Entry 8E8M (electron microscopy, 3.13 A resolution); this record covers chains O and D of the 8 polymer chains in the assembly.

[Chain O]
Molecule: 54-nt DNA strand
Sequence (54 nucleotides; each row starts with the number of its first residue):
     1 CGTCAGAAAGAAAACCCTTTATTTGTTATATAGTATTTTATCCTCTCATG
    51 CCGG
Disordered / not traced: 1-12, 21-26, 46-54

[Chain D]
Name: DNA-directed RNA polymerase subunit beta'
Source organism: Mycobacterium tuberculosis
Notes: EC 2.7.7.6
Reference sequence: A0A045J9E2 (A0A045J9E2_MYCTX); residues 1-1316 here = UniProt positions 1-1316
Chain sequence (1318 residues; numbered -1 to 1316; the number before each row is that of its first residue; numbers below 1 keep their minus sign (Gly-1 is residue -1)):
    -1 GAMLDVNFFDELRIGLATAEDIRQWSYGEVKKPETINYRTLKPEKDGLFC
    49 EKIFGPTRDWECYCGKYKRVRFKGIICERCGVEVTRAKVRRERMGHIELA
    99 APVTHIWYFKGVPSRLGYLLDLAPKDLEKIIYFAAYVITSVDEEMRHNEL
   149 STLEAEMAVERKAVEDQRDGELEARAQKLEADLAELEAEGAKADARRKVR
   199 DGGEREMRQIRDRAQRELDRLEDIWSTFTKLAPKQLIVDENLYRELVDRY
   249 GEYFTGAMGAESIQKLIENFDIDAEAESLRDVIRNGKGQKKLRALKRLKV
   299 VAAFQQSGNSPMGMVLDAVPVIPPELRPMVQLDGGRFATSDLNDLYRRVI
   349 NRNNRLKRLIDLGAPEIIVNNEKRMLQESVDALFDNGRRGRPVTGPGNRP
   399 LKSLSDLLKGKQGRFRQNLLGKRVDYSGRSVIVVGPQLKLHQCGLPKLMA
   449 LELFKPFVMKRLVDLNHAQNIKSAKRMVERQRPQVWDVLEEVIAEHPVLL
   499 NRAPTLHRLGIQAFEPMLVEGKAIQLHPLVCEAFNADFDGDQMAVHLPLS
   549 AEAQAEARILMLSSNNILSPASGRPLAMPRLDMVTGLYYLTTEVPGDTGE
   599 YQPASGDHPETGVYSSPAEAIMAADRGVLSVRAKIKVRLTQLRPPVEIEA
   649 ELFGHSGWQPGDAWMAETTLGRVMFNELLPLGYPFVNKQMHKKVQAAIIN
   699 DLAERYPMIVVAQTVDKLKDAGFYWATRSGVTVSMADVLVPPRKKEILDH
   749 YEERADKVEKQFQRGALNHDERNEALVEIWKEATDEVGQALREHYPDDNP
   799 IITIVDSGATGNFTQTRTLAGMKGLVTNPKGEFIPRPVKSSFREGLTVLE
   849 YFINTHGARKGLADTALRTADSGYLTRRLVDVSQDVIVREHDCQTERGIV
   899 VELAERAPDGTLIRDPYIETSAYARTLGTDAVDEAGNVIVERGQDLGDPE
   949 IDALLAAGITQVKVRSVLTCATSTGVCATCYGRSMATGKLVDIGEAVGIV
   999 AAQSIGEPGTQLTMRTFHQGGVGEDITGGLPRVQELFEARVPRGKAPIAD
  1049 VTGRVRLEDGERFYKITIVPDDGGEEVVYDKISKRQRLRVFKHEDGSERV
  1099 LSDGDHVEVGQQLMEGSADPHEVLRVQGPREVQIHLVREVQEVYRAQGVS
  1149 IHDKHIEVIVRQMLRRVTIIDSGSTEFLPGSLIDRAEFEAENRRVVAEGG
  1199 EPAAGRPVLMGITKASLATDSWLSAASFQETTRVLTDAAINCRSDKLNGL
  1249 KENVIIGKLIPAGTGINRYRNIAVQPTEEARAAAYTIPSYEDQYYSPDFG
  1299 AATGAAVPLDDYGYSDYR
Disordered / not traced: 1013-1022, 1091-1096, 1283-1316
Differences from the reference sequence: expression tag (-1 to 0)
Ion coordination: Zn2+ site 1 near Cys60 (its only coordinating residue here); Mg2+: Asp535, Asp537, Asp539 (shared with 1 residue of chain R); Zn2+ site 2: Cys891, Cys968, Cys978

[How chain O and chain D interact]
Pairs across the interface - 14 pairs, chain O then chain D:
  DT18(O) - Asn349(D)  hydrogen bond to the phosphate
  DT18(O) - Arg353(D)  salt bridge to the phosphate
  DT19(O) - Arg350(D)  salt bridge to the phosphate
  DT20(O) - Thr392(D)  base contact
  DT20(O) - Gly393(D)  base contact
  DG33(O) - Arg1038(D)  phosphate contact
  DT34(O) - Arg1038(D)  phosphate contact
  DA35(O) - Lys1212(D)  salt bridge to the phosphate
  DT36(O) - Tyr116(D)  phosphate contact
  DT36(O) - Lys294(D)  salt bridge to the phosphate
  DT37(O) - Tyr116(D)  hydrogen bond to the phosphate
  DT37(O) - Lys123(D)  hydrogen bond to the phosphate
  DT38(O) - Ala121(D)  phosphate contact
  DT38(O) - Lys123(D)  salt bridge to the phosphate
Interface residues without a listed pair, chain O (10 interface residues in all): DA32
Interface residues without a listed pair, chain D (15 interface residues in all): Val110, Pro122, Arg291, Arg1041

[Summary]
10 residues of chain O and 15 residues of chain D are in contact; the contacts include 3 hydrogen bonds and 5
salt bridges. Polar pairs include DT18(O)-Asn349(D), DT37(O)-Tyr116(D) and DT37(O)-Lys123(D). Asp535(D),
Asp537(D) and Asp539(D) form the Mg2+ site.
Here chain O is a 54-nt DNA strand and chain D is DNA-directed RNA polymerase subunit beta' (Mycobacterium
tuberculosis). Entry 8E8M (Mycobacterium tuberculosis RNAP paused elongation complex) was determined by
electron microscopy together with 8E74, 8E79, 8E82 and 8E95 from the same study.
